PDB entry 8EN1 | X-ray diffraction, 2.40 A resolution | chains A and C of the 4 polymer chains in the assembly

[Chain A]
Protein: GII.4 P domain
UniProt: K4LM89 (K4LM89_9CALI); residues 224-540 here = UniProt positions 224-540
Chain sequence (317 residues; each row starts with the number of its first residue):
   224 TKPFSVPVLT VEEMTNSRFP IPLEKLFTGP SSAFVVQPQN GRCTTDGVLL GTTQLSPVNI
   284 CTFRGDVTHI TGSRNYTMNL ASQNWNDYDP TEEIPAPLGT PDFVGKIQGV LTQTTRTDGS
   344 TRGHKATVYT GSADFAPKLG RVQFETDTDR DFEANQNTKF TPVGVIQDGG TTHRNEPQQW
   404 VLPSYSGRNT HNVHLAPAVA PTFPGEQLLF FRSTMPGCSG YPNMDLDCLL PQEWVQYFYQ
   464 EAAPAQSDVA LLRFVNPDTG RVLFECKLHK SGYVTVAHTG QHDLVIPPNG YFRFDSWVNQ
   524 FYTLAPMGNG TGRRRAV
Disordered / not traced: 531-540

[Chain C]
Protein: Nanobody 30
From: Vicugna pacos
Notes: antibody fragment or engineered binder
Chain sequence (135 residues; row label = number of the first residue in the row):
     1 QVQLQESGGG LVQAGGSLNL ACVSSGRTFS TWLMGWFRQA PGKEREFVAS IDWRSSSTTY
    61 ADSVKGRFTI SRDNAKNTMY LQMTGLKPED TAVYYCASDR DHYSGTYYGR RFVEEYDYWG
   121 QGTQVTVSSH HHHHH
Disordered / not traced: 135
Disulfide bonds: C22-C96

[How chain A and chain C interact]
Pairs across the interface - 31 pairs, chain A then chain C:
  E235(A) with Y103(C), hydrogen bond
  K248(A) with D101(C), salt bridge
  N479(A) with W53(C)
  D481(A) with R54(C), salt bridge
  T482(A) with W53(C); R54(C)
  L486(A) with F29(C), hydrophobic; S30(C)
  F487(A) with F29(C), hydrophobic
  H501(A) with Q1(C); R27(C)
  T502(A) with Q1(C), hydrogen bond (backbone-side chain); R27(C), hydrogen bond (backbone-side chain)
  H505(A) with Q1(C)
  D506(A) with Q1(C); R100(C)
  L507(A) with R27(C); W32(C), hydrophobic
  V508(A) with W32(C), hydrogen bond (backbone-side chain); R100(C); D101(C)
  I509(A) with F29(C), hydrophobic
  P510(A) with T31(C); W32(C); R100(C); H102(C); Y103(C), hydrophobic
  P511(A) with Y103(C)
  N512(A) with T31(C); W53(C); Y103(C)
Interface residues without a listed pair, chain A (22 interface residues in all): E247, R484, G503, Q504, M530
Interface residues without a listed pair, chain C (13 interface residues in all): Y118
From the paper, about this interface:
  - specific contacts: D101(C)-K248(A) (salt bridge)
  - epitope / paratope residues, chain A: E235(A)
  - epitope / paratope residues, chain C: D101(C)

[In short]
22 residues of chain A and 13 residues of chain C are in contact, with 4 hydrogen bonds and 2 salt bridges.
Polar pairs include K248(A)-D101(C), D481(A)-R54(C) and E235(A)-Y103(C). The authors report a salt bridge
between D101(C) and K248(A). The paper reports epitope/paratope residues E235(A) and D101(C).
Chain A is GII.4 P domain and chain C is Nanobody 30 (Vicugna pacos); the structure, Structure of GII.4
norovirus in complex with Nanobody 30, was determined by X-ray diffraction, deposited together with 8EMY,
8EMZ, 8EN0, 8EN2, 8EN3, 8EN4, 8EN5 and 8EN6.
